8WWE - chains A and B of the 4 polymer chains in the assembly; structure by X-ray diffraction, 2.90 A resolution.

== Chain A (and B) ==
Protein: (R)-DHPS dehydrogenase
Source organism: Ruegeria pomeroyi DSS-3
Notes: chain B of this document is another copy of the same molecule, construct and numbering; everything in this record applies to it too
UniProt: Q5LVV1 (HPSN_RUEPO); residues 1-407 here = UniProt positions 1-407
Amino-acid sequence (407 residues; row label = number of the first residue in the row):
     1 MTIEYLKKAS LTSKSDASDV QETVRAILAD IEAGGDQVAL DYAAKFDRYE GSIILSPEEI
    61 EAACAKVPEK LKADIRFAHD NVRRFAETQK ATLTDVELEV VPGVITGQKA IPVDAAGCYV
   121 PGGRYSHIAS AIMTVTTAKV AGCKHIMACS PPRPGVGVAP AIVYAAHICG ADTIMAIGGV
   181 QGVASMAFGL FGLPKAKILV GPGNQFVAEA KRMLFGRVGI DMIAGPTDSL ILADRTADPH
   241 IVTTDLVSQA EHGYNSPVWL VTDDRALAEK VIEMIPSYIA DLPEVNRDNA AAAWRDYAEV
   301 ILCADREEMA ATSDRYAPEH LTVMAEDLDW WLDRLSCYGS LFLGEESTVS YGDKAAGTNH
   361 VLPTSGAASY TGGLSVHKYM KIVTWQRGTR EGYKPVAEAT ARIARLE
Not modelled in the structure: 1, 218-225, 252-255, 348-374, 407 (chain B: 1, 218-226, 348-374)
Curated features (UniProtKB/Swiss-Prot):
  - active site (Proton acceptor): Glu319, His320
  - binding site (NAD(+)): Tyr119, Gln181, Asn204
  - binding site (Zn(2+)): Gln249, His252, Asp353
What the authors report for this chain:
  - conformationally variable residues (order/disorder transition): Val218 to Gly225, Thr348 to Leu374
  - catalytic residues: His320 (proposed by the authors, not directly observed)
  - specificity-determining residues: Asp353 (from molecular simulation)
  - mutagenesis - H320A: abolished catalytic activity on R-DHPS
  - mutagenesis - D353A: decreased catalytic activity on R-DHPS

== Chain A / chain B interface ==
Contacting residue pairs (103):
  Thr2(A) with Glu308(B)
  Ile3(A) with Ile301(B), hydrophobic; Leu302(B); Glu308(B)
  Glu4(A) with Arg265(B), salt bridge; Ile301(B); Leu302(B), hydrogen bond (backbone-backbone)
  Tyr5(A) with Glu299(B); Val300(B); Ile301(B), hydrophobic; Tyr316(B)
  Leu6(A) with Ala268(B), hydrophobic; Ile272(B), hydrophobic; Val300(B), hydrogen bond (backbone-backbone); Leu302(B), hydrophobic
  Lys7(A) with Trp294(B), hydrogen bond (side chain-backbone); Arg295(B), hydrogen bond (side chain-backbone); Ala298(B), hydrogen bond (side chain-backbone); Glu299(B); Val300(B), hydrogen bond (backbone-backbone)
  Lys8(A) with Arg295(B); Ala298(B); Glu299(B)
  Ala9(A) with Arg295(B); Asp296(B); Tyr297(B); Ala298(B); Glu299(B)
  Ser10(A) with Arg295(B), hydrogen bond (backbone-backbone); Asp296(B), hydrogen bond
  Leu11(A) with Asp296(B), hydrogen bond (backbone-backbone); Tyr297(B)
  Thr12(A) with Pro257(B); Trp259(B); Tyr297(B), hydrogen bond (side chain-backbone); Glu299(B)
  Ser13(A) with Glu299(B), hydrogen bond
  Lys14(A) with Glu299(B); Tyr316(B)
  Gln21(A) with Gly216(B)
  Arg25(A) with Glu32(B), salt bridge; Phe188(B); Leu214(B)
  Ala29(A) with Ala29(B), hydrophobic
  Glu32(A) with Arg25(B), salt bridge
  Arg48(A) with Arg295(B); Asp296(B), salt bridge
  Asn204(A) with Asn255(B); Tyr297(B)
  Gln205(A) with Thr227(B), hydrogen bond (side chain-backbone); Ser256(B), hydrogen bond; Pro257(B)
  Phe206(A) with Tyr297(B), hydrophobic
  Ala208(A) with Arg217(B)
  Arg212(A) with Arg212(B), hydrogen bond (backbone-side chain); Met213(B), hydrogen bond (side chain-backbone); Gly216(B); Arg217(B)
  Met213(A) with Arg212(B), hydrogen bond (backbone-side chain); Met213(B), hydrophobic
  Leu214(A) with Arg25(B)
  Gly216(A) with Arg212(B)
  Arg217(A) with Arg212(B)
  Pro226(A) with Gln205(B), hydrogen bond (backbone-side chain)
  Thr227(A) with Gln205(B)
  Ser256(A) with Gln205(B)
  Pro257(A) with Thr12(B); Gln205(B)
  Arg265(A) with Glu4(B), salt bridge
  Ala268(A) with Leu6(B), hydrophobic
  Ile272(A) with Leu6(B)
  Trp294(A) with Lys7(B), hydrogen bond (backbone-side chain)
  Arg295(A) with Lys7(B), hydrogen bond (backbone-side chain); Lys8(B); Ala9(B); Ser10(B), hydrogen bond (backbone-backbone); Arg48(B)
  Asp296(A) with Ala9(B); Ser10(B), hydrogen bond (backbone-backbone); Thr12(B), hydrogen bond (backbone-side chain)
  Tyr297(A) with Ala9(B); Asn204(B), hydrogen bond; Phe206(B), hydrophobic
  Ala298(A) with Lys7(B), hydrogen bond (backbone-side chain); Lys8(B); Ala9(B)
  Glu299(A) with Tyr5(B); Lys7(B); Ala9(B); Thr12(B); Ser13(B), hydrogen bond (side chain-backbone); Lys14(B)
  Val300(A) with Tyr5(B); Leu6(B), hydrogen bond (backbone-backbone); Lys7(B), hydrogen bond (backbone-backbone)
  Ile301(A) with Glu4(B); Tyr5(B), hydrophobic
  Leu302(A) with Ile3(B); Glu4(B), hydrogen bond (backbone-backbone); Leu6(B), hydrophobic
  Glu308(A) with Thr2(B), hydrogen bond
  Arg315(A) with Lys14(B)
  Tyr316(A) with Tyr5(B), hydrogen bond
Other interface residues (no listed pair), chain A (55 interface residues in all): Glu22, Arg153, Phe188, Glu209, Asp228, Trp259, Glu269, Ala304, Thr312
Other interface residues (no listed pair), chain B (50 interface residues in all): Gln21, Glu22, Glu209, Asn289, Thr312, Arg315

== In short ==
Chain A and chain B form an interface of 55 and 50 residues respectively, with 30 hydrogen bonds and 5 salt
bridges. Polar contacts include Glu4(A)-Arg265(B), Arg25(A)-Glu32(B) and Arg48(A)-Asp296(B). From the paper:
the catalytic residue His320(A); H320A of chain A abolishes catalytic activity on R-DHPS.
Both chains are (R)-DHPS dehydrogenase (Ruegeria pomeroyi DSS-3). Entry 8WWE (Crystal structure of (R)-DHPS
dehydrogenase HpsN from Ruegeria pomeroyi DSS-3) was determined by X-ray diffraction (same publication as 8WWD
and 8WWF).
